Entry 3BIT (X-ray diffraction, 1.90 A resolution); this record covers chain A.

== Chain A ==
Protein: FACT complex subunit SPT16
Organism: Saccharomyces cerevisiae
UniProtKB: P32558 (SPT16_YEAST); residue numbers follow UniProt; this construct covers 1-451
Chain sequence (453 residues; each row starts with the number of its first residue; numbers below 1 keep their minus sign (Gly-1 is residue -1)):
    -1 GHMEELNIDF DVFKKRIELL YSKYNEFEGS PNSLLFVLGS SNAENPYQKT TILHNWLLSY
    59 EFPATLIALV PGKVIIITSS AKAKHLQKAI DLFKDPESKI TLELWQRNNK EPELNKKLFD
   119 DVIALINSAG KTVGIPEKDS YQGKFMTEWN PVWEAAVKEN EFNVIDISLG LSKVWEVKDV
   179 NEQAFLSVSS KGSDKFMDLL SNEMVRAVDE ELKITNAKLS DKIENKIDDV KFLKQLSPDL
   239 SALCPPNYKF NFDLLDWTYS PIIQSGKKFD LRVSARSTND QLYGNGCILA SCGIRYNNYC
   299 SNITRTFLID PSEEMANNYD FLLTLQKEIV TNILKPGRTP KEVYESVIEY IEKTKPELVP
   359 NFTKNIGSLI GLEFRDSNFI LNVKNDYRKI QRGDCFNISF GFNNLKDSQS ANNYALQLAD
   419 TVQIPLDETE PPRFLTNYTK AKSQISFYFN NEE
Unresolved in the structure: -1 to 0, 448-451
Sequence notes: expression tag (-1 to 0)
Modified positions: Mse1, Mse144, Mse195, Mse202, Mse313 (selenomethionine; parent Met)
What the authors report for this chain:
  - mutagenesis - Y257D/S258D, I260D/Q262R: abolished growth in response to pob3-Q308K
  - mutagenesis - I260D, Q262R: decreased growth in response to pob3-Q308K
  - mutagenesis - L269D, V271D, S289D, G399V, Q415R: decreased growth
  - mutagenesis - G399V: decreased stability in response to pob3-Q308K
  - mutagenesis - T434I (about 20% of the WT): decreased expression

== Overview ==
The paper reports that L269D, V271D and S289D, among others, reduce growth; Y257D/S258D and I260D/Q262R
abolish growth in response to pob3-Q308K; 10 substitutions were tested in all.
Chain A is FACT complex subunit SPT16 (Saccharomyces cerevisiae); the structure, Crystal structure of yeast
Spt16 N-terminal Domain, was determined by X-ray diffraction, deposited together with 3BIP and 3BIQ.
